Entry 8GO7 (X-ray diffraction, 2.30 A resolution); this record covers chains C and D of the 4 polymer chains in the assembly.

# Chain C (and D)
Name: Fungal immunomodulatory protein FIP-nha
From: Fusarium haematococcum
Notes: chain D of this document is another copy of the same molecule, construct and numbering; everything in this record applies to it too
Reference sequence: C7ZE17 (C7ZE17_FUSV7); residue numbers follow UniProt; this construct covers 1-114
Amino-acid sequence (125 residues; numbered -4 to 120; the number before each row is that of its first residue; numbers below 1 keep their minus sign (Gly-4 is residue -4)):
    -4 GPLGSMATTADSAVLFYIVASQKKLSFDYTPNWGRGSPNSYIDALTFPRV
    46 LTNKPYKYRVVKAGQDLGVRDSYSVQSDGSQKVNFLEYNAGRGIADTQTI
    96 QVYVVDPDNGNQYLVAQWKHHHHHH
Unresolved in the structure: -4 to 5, 31-33, 115-120 (chain D: -4 to 5, 30-35, 115-120)
Construct notes: expression tag (-4 to 0, 115-120); engineered mutation Ala5 (Asn in C7ZE17), Ala39 (Asn in C7ZE17)

# Interface between chain C and chain D
Pairs across the interface (59; chain C residue first):
  Ser7(C) - Asn48(D)
  Ser7(C) - Lys49(D)  hydrogen bond
  Ser7(C) - Tyr51(D)  hydrogen bond
  Ser7(C) - Asp101(D)
  Ala8(C) - Tyr108(D)  hydrogen bond (backbone-side chain)
  Val9(C) - Ile13(D)  hydrophobic
  Leu10(C) - Ile13(D)  hydrophobic
  Leu10(C) - Gln17(D)
  Leu10(C) - Leu20(D)  hydrophobic
  Leu10(C) - Leu46(D)  hydrophobic
  Phe11(C) - Tyr24(D)
  Phe11(C) - Leu46(D)  hydrophobic
  Phe11(C) - Tyr51(D)
  Phe11(C) - Val99(D)  hydrophobic
  Phe11(C) - Tyr108(D)  hydrophobic
  Phe11(C) - Val110(D)  hydrophobic
  Ile13(C) - Val9(D)  hydrophobic
  Ile13(C) - Leu10(D)
  Ile13(C) - Phe22(D)  hydrophobic
  Val14(C) - Phe22(D)  hydrophobic
  Val14(C) - Tyr24(D)  hydrophobic
  Gln17(C) - Phe22(D)
  Lys18(C) - Phe22(D)
  Lys18(C) - Asp23(D)
  Lys18(C) - Tyr24(D)  hydrogen bond (backbone-backbone)
  Lys19(C) - Phe22(D)
  Lys19(C) - Asp23(D)
  Lys19(C) - Thr25(D)
  Leu20(C) - Leu10(D)  hydrophobic
  Leu20(C) - Ser21(D)
  Leu20(C) - Phe22(D)  hydrogen bond (backbone-backbone)
  Ser21(C) - Leu20(D)
  Ser21(C) - Ser21(D)  hydrogen bond
  Phe22(C) - Val14(D)  hydrophobic
  Phe22(C) - Gln17(D)
  Phe22(C) - Lys18(D)
  Phe22(C) - Lys19(D)
  Phe22(C) - Leu20(D)  hydrogen bond (backbone-backbone)
  Asp23(C) - Lys18(D)
  Asp23(C) - Lys19(D)
  Tyr24(C) - Phe11(D)
  Tyr24(C) - Lys18(D)  hydrogen bond (backbone-backbone)
  Thr25(C) - Lys19(D)
  Pro26(C) - Lys18(D)
  Leu46(C) - Leu10(D)  hydrophobic
  Leu46(C) - Phe11(D)  hydrophobic
  Leu46(C) - Val14(D)  hydrophobic
  Asn48(C) - Ser7(D)
  Lys49(C) - Ser7(D)
  Tyr51(C) - Ser7(D)  hydrogen bond
  Tyr51(C) - Phe11(D)
  Val99(C) - Phe11(D)  hydrophobic
  Asp101(C) - Ser7(D)
  Tyr108(C) - Ser7(D)
  Tyr108(C) - Ala8(D)  hydrogen bond (side chain-backbone)
  Tyr108(C) - Phe11(D)  hydrophobic
  Val110(C) - Phe11(D)  hydrophobic
  Val110(C) - Lys18(D)  hydrogen bond (backbone-side chain)
  Ala111(C) - Lys18(D)
Also at the interface, not in a pair above, chain C (27 interface residues in all): Tyr12

# Summary
27 residues of chain C and 24 residues of chain D are in contact; the contacts include 11 hydrogen bonds.
Among the polar pairs are Ser7(C)-Lys49(D), Ser7(C)-Tyr51(D) and Ala8(C)-Tyr108(D).
Both chains are Fungal immunomodulatory protein FIP-nha (Fusarium haematococcum). Entry 8GO7 (Fungal
immunomodulatory protein FIP-nha N5+39A) was determined by X-ray diffraction (same publication as 8GO5 and
8GO6).
